5BS7 - chains B and E of the 6 polymer chains in the assembly; structure by X-ray diffraction, 3.30 A resolution.

[Chain B]
Molecule: Histone H3.2
Source organism: Xenopus laevis
UniProt: P84233 (H32_XENLA); residues 25-135 here correspond to UniProt positions 26-136 (UniProt number = residue number + 1)
Amino-acid sequence (111 residues; row label = number of the first residue in the row):
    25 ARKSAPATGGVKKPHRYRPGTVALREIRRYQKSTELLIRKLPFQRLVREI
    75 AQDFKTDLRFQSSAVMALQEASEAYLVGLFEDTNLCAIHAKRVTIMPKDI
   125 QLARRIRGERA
Unresolved in the structure: 25-59
Swiss-Prot annotation at these positions:
  - modified residue: R26 (Citrulline), K27 (N6,N6,N6-trimethyllysine), S28 (ADP-ribosylserine), K36 (N6,N6,N6-trimethyllysine), K37 (N6-methyllysine), Y41 (Phosphotyrosine), K56 (N6,N6,N6-trimethyllysine), S57 (Phosphoserine), K64 (N6-(2-hydroxyisobutyryl)lysine), K79 (N6,N6,N6-trimethyllysine), T80 (Phosphothreonine), S86 (Phosphoserine), T107 (Phosphothreonine), K115 (N6-acetyllysine), K122 (N6-(2-hydroxyisobutyryl)lysine)
  - lipidation: C110 (S-palmitoyl cysteine)
From the paper describing this entry:
  - mutagenesis - L126E/I130E: decreased binding to hSpt2(571-685)
  - mutagenesis - L126E/I130E: decreased binding to Protein SPT2 homolog (chain E)

[Chain E]
Molecule: Protein SPT2 homolog
Source organism: Homo sapiens
UniProt: Q68D10 (SPT2_HUMAN); residues 571-685 here = UniProt positions 571-685
Amino-acid sequence (115 residues; numbered 571 to 685; the number before each row is that of its first residue):
   571 GPQRLPFPTGYKRQREYEEEDDDDDEYDSEMEDFIEDEGEPQEEISKHIR
   621 EIFGYDRKKYKDESDYALRYMESSWKEQQKEEAKSLRLGMQEDLEEMRRE
   671 EEEMQRRRAKKLKRR
Unresolved in the structure: 571-605, 676-685
Swiss-Prot annotation at these positions:
  - modified residue: K582 (N6-acetyllysine), S599 (Phosphoserine)
From the paper describing this entry:
  - mutagenesis - L658A/G659N: abolished binding to Histone H3.2 (chain B)
  - mutagenesis - K650A, E671A: unchanged binding to Histone H3.2 (chain B)
  - mutagenesis - M641A, E651A/E652A: decreased binding to H3/H4
  - mutagenesis - K650A, E671A: unchanged binding to H3/H4 tetramer

[Interface between chain B and chain E]
Pairs across the interface - 10 pairs, chain B then chain E:
  A114(B) with G659(E)
  K115(B) with G659(E)
  R116(B) with G659(E); E662(E), salt bridge; D663(E)
  V117(B) with D663(E), hydrogen bond (backbone-side chain)
  T118(B) with D663(E), hydrogen bond; E666(E)
  M120(B) with E666(E)
  K122(B) with E662(E), salt bridge
Interface residues without a listed pair, chain E (7 interface residues in all): S655, L656, M660
Interface features reported in the paper:
  - interface residues, chain E: D663(E)
  - hot spots on chain E (mutagenesis) - E651A/E652A: abolished binding to Histone H3.2 (chain B)

[Overview]
The chain B/chain E interface involves 7 residues from each chain; the contacts include 2 hydrogen bonds and 2
salt bridges. Among the polar pairs are R116(B)-E662(E), K122(B)-E662(E) and V117(B)-D663(E). From the paper:
L658A/G659N and E651A/E652A of chain E abolish binding to Histone H3.2 (chain B); the interface residue
D663(E); 6 substitutions were tested in all.
Chain B is Histone H3.2 (Xenopus laevis) and chain E is Protein SPT2 homolog (Homo sapiens); the structure,
Structure of histone H3/H4 in complex with Spt2, was determined by X-ray diffraction together with 5BSA from
the same study.
